PDB entry 7L50 | X-ray diffraction, 2.30 A resolution | chain A

[Chain A]
Molecule: Monoglyceride lipase
Source organism: Homo sapiens
Reference sequence: A0A0C4DFN3 (A0A0C4DFN3_HUMAN); residues 0-303 here correspond to UniProt positions 10-313 (UniProt number = residue number + 10)
Amino-acid sequence (320 residues; numbered -16 to 303; the number before each row is that of its first residue; numbers below 1 keep their minus sign (Met-16 is residue -16)):
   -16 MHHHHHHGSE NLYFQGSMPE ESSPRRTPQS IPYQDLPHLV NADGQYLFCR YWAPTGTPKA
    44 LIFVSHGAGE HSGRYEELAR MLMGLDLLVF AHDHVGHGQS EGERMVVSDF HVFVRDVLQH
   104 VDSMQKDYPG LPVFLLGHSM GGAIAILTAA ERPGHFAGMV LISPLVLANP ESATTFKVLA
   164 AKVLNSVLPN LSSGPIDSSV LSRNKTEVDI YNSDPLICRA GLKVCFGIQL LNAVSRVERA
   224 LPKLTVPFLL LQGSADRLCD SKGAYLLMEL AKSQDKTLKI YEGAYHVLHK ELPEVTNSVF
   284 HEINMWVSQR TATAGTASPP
Disordered / not traced: -16 to 0, 167-176, 296-303
Sequence notes: initiating methionine (-16); expression tag (-15 to -1); conflict Ala36 (Lys46 in A0A0C4DFN3), Ser169 (Leu179 in A0A0C4DFN3), Ser176 (Leu186 in A0A0C4DFN3)
Ligand contacts: XOM ((2s,4R)-2-{3-[(3-chloro-4-methylphenyl)methoxy]azetidine-1-carbonyl}-7-oxa-5-azaspiro[3.4]octan-6-one): Gly50, Ala51, Glu53, Arg57, His121, Ser122, Met123, Leu148, Ala151, Ser155, Ala156, Phe159, Leu184, Tyr194, Gly210, Leu213, Leu214, Leu241, Cys242, His269, Val270

[In short]
Ligands of chain A: compound XOM.
Chain A is Monoglyceride lipase (Homo sapiens); the structure, Crystal structure of human monoacylglycerol
lipase in complex with compound 4f, was determined by X-ray diffraction together with 7L4T, 7L4U and 7L4W from
the same study.
